PDB entry 7F1U | X-ray diffraction, 2.40 A resolution | chains A and B of the 4 polymer chains in the assembly

# Chain A
Name: L-methionine gamma-lyase
Source organism: Pseudomonas putida
Notes: EC 4.4.1.11, 4.4.1.2
UniProt: P13254 (MEGL_PSEPU); numbering as in UniProt (aligned over 1-398)
Sequence (398 residues; row label = number of the first residue in the row):
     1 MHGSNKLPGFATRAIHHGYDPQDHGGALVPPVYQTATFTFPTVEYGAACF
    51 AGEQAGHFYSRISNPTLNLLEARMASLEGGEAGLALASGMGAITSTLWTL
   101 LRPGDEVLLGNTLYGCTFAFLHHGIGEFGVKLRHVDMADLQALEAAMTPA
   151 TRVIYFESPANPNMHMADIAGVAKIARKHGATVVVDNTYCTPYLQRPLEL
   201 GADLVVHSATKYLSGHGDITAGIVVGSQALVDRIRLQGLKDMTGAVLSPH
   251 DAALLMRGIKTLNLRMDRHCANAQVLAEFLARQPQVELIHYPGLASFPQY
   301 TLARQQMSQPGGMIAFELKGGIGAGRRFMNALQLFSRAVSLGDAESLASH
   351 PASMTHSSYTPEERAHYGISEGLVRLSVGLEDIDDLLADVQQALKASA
Unresolved in the structure: 1-2
Sequence notes: engineered mutation S349 (Gln in P13254)
Residues lining bound ligands:
  - 3LM ((2E)-2-[({3-hydroxy-2-methyl-5-[(phosphonooxy)methyl]pyridin-4-yl}methyl)amino]-4-(methylsulfanyl)but-2-enoic acid): S88, G89, M90, I93, Y114, E157, N161, D186, T188, Y189, S208, T210, K211, T220, A221, V339, S340, L341, T355, R375
  - methionine (MET): F50, F58, Y59, R61, I62
Swiss-Prot annotation at these positions:
  - binding site (pyridoxal 5'-phosphate): Y59 to R61, G89, M90, S208 to T210
  - binding site (substrate): Y114, R375
  - modified residue: K211 (N6-(pyridoxal phosphate)lysine)
  - mutagenesis: R61 (R61A/E/F: Loss of elimination activity against L-methionine), C116 (C116H: Drastic decrease of the catalytic efficiency of the elimination reaction with L-methionine, by 6700-fold, and increases that with L-cysteine by 7-fold, mainly due to changes in kcat ...), K240 (K240D/E: Marked decrease in elimination activity against both L-methionine and DL-homocysteine ...), D241 (D241H/R: 5 to 14-fold reduction in alpha,gamma-elimination activity against L-methionine, while no change in affinity for L-methionine)

# Chain B
Name: L-methionine gamma-lyase
Source organism: Pseudomonas putida
Notes: EC 4.4.1.11, 4.4.1.2
UniProt: P13254 (MEGL_PSEPU); numbering as in UniProt (aligned over 1-398)
Sequence (398 residues; each row starts with the number of its first residue):
     1 MHGSNKLPGFATRAIHHGYDPQDHGGALVPPVYQTATFTFPTVEYGAACF
    51 AGEQAGHFYSRISNPTLNLLEARMASLEGGEAGLALASGMGAITSTLWTL
   101 LRPGDEVLLGNTLYGCTFAFLHHGIGEFGVKLRHVDMADLQALEAAMTPA
   151 TRVIYFESPANPNMHMADIAGVAKIARKHGATVVVDNTYCTPYLQRPLEL
   201 GADLVVHSATKYLSGHGDITAGIVVGSQALVDRIRLQGLKDMTGAVLSPH
   251 DAALLMRGIKTLNLRMDRHCANAQVLAEFLARQPQVELIHYPGLASFPQY
   301 TLARQQMSQPGGMIAFELKGGIGAGRRFMNALQLFSRAVSLGDAESLASH
   351 PASMTHSSYTPEERAHYGISEGLVRLSVGLEDIDDLLADVQQALKASA
Unresolved in the structure: 1-6
Sequence notes: engineered mutation S349 (Gln in P13254)
Modified residues: K211 ((2S)-2-amino-6-[[3-hydroxy-2-methyl-5-(phosphonooxymethyl)pyridin-4-yl]methylideneamino]hexanoic acid; LLP)
Residues lining bound ligands:
  - 3LM ((2E)-2-[({3-hydroxy-2-methyl-5-[(phosphonooxy)methyl]pyridin-4-yl}methyl)amino]-4-(methylsulfanyl)but-2-enoic acid): F50, Y59, R61
  - methionine (MET): Y114, C116, N161, K211, V339, S340, L341, T355, R375
Swiss-Prot annotation at these positions:
  - binding site (pyridoxal 5'-phosphate): Y59 to R61, G89, M90, S208 to T210
  - binding site (substrate): Y114, R375
  - modified residue: K211 (N6-(pyridoxal phosphate)lysine)
  - mutagenesis: R61 (R61A/E/F: Loss of elimination activity against L-methionine), C116 (C116H: Drastic decrease of the catalytic efficiency of the elimination reaction with L-methionine, by 6700-fold, and increases that with L-cysteine by 7-fold, mainly due to changes in kcat ...), K240 (K240D/E: Marked decrease in elimination activity against both L-methionine and DL-homocysteine ...), D241 (D241H/R: 5 to 14-fold reduction in alpha,gamma-elimination activity against L-methionine, while no change in affinity for L-methionine)

# How chain A and chain B interact
Residue-residue contacts (136):
  Q34(A) - D218(B)
  Q34(A) - I219(B)
  Q34(A) - H250(B)
  Q34(A) - D251(B)
  T35(A) - G217(B)
  A36(A) - T210(B)
  A36(A) - G217(B)  hydrogen bond (backbone-backbone)
  A36(A) - I219(B)
  T37(A) - A338(B)
  T37(A) - V339(B)  hydrogen bond (side chain-backbone)
  T37(A) - S340(B)
  F38(A) - A338(B)
  T39(A) - S336(B)
  T39(A) - R337(B)
  F40(A) - R337(B)  hydrogen bond (backbone-side chain)
  P41(A) - R337(B)  hydrogen bond (backbone-side chain)
  T42(A) - N330(B)
  T42(A) - R337(B)
  V43(A) - R326(B)
  V43(A) - M329(B)  hydrophobic
  V43(A) - N330(B)  hydrogen bond (backbone-side chain)
  V43(A) - R337(B)
  V43(A) - S353(B)
  E44(A) - R326(B)
  E44(A) - N330(B)  hydrogen bond
  A47(A) - S353(B)
  F50(A) - V339(B)  hydrophobic
  F50(A) - M354(B)
  F50(A) - T355(B)
  A51(A) - Y359(B)
  Y59(A) - T210(B)
  Y59(A) - K211(B)
  R61(A) - S88(B)
  R61(A) - M90(B)
  R61(A) - Y114(B)  hydrogen bond
  R61(A) - C116(B)  hydrogen bond
  R61(A) - K211(B)
  A87(A) - A87(B)  hydrophobic
  A87(A) - G244(B)
  A87(A) - V246(B)
  S88(A) - R61(B)
  S88(A) - G244(B)  hydrogen bond (side chain-backbone)
  S88(A) - V246(B)
  M90(A) - R61(B)
  M90(A) - K240(B)
  M90(A) - D241(B)
  G91(A) - T243(B)
  G91(A) - G244(B)
  T94(A) - D241(B)
  T94(A) - M242(B)
  T94(A) - T243(B)  hydrogen bond (side chain-backbone)
  W98(A) - W98(B)  hydrophobic
  W98(A) - F128(B)  hydrophobic
  W98(A) - M242(B)  hydrogen bond (side chain-backbone)
  L101(A) - F128(B)
  R102(A) - H123(B)  hydrogen bond (side chain-backbone)
  R102(A) - E127(B)  salt bridge
  R102(A) - F128(B)
  P103(A) - E127(B)
  P103(A) - F128(B)  hydrophobic
  Y114(A) - R61(B)  hydrogen bond
  C116(A) - R61(B)  hydrogen bond
  C116(A) - K240(B)
  C116(A) - D241(B)
  A119(A) - D241(B)
  F120(A) - D241(B)
  H123(A) - R102(B)  hydrogen bond (backbone-side chain)
  G124(A) - M242(B)
  E127(A) - R102(B)  salt bridge
  E127(A) - P103(B)
  F128(A) - W98(B)  hydrophobic
  F128(A) - L101(B)
  F128(A) - R102(B)
  F128(A) - P103(B)  hydrophobic
  F128(A) - F128(B)  hydrophobic
  F128(A) - M242(B)  hydrophobic
  T210(A) - A36(B)
  T210(A) - Y59(B)
  K211(A) - Y59(B)
  G217(A) - T35(B)
  G217(A) - A36(B)  hydrogen bond (backbone-backbone)
  D218(A) - Q34(B)
  D218(A) - T35(B)
  I219(A) - Q34(B)
  I219(A) - A36(B)
  K240(A) - M90(B)
  K240(A) - C116(B)
  D241(A) - M90(B)
  D241(A) - T94(B)
  D241(A) - A119(B)
  D241(A) - F120(B)
  M242(A) - T94(B)
  M242(A) - W98(B)  hydrogen bond (backbone-side chain)
  M242(A) - F120(B)  hydrophobic
  M242(A) - G124(B)
  M242(A) - F128(B)  hydrophobic
  T243(A) - G91(B)
  T243(A) - T94(B)  hydrogen bond (backbone-side chain)
  T243(A) - M242(B)
  T243(A) - T243(B)
  T243(A) - A245(B)
  G244(A) - A87(B)
  G244(A) - S88(B)  hydrogen bond (backbone-side chain)
  G244(A) - G91(B)
  G244(A) - A245(B)
  A245(A) - T243(B)
  A245(A) - G244(B)
  A245(A) - A245(B)  hydrophobic
  V246(A) - A87(B)
  S248(A) - S248(B)
  S248(A) - D251(B)  hydrogen bond
  H250(A) - H250(B)
  D251(A) - Q34(B)
  D251(A) - S248(B)  hydrogen bond
  R326(A) - V43(B)
  R326(A) - E44(B)
  M329(A) - V43(B)  hydrophobic
  N330(A) - T42(B)
  N330(A) - V43(B)
  N330(A) - E44(B)
  S336(A) - T39(B)
  R337(A) - T39(B)
  R337(A) - F40(B)  hydrogen bond (side chain-backbone)
  R337(A) - P41(B)  hydrogen bond (side chain-backbone)
  R337(A) - T42(B)
  R337(A) - V43(B)
  A338(A) - T37(B)
  A338(A) - F38(B)
  A338(A) - T39(B)
  V339(A) - T37(B)  hydrogen bond (backbone-side chain)
  V339(A) - F50(B)  hydrophobic
  V339(A) - F58(B)
  S353(A) - A47(B)
  S353(A) - F50(B)
  M354(A) - F50(B)
  S357(A) - F50(B)
Also at the interface, not in a pair above, chain A (65 interface residues in all): F58, S60, I125, V130, T220, S340, D343
Also at the interface, not in a pair above, chain B (66 interface residues in all): S60, I125, V130, T220, D343, H350

# Summary
65 residues of chain A and 66 residues of chain B are in contact; the contacts include 24 hydrogen bonds and 2
salt bridges. Polar contacts include R102(A)-E127(B), E127(A)-R102(B) and T37(A)-V339(B). Compound 3LM and
methionine are bound between chain A and chain B.
Chain A is L-methionine gamma-lyase and chain B is L-methionine gamma-lyase, both from Pseudomonas putida; the
structure, Crystal structure of Pseudomonas putida methionine gamma-lyase Q349S mutant with L-methionine
intermediates, was determined by X-ray diffraction, deposited together with 7F1P and 7F1V.
